Entry 7MKD (electron microscopy, 3.20 A resolution); this record covers chains G and H of the 9 polymer chains in the assembly.

[Chain G (and H)]
Molecule: DNA-directed RNA polymerase subunit alpha
Organism: Escherichia coli
Notes: EC 2.7.7.6; chain H of this document is another copy of the same molecule, construct and numbering; everything in this record applies to it too
UniProt: A0A073G207 (A0A073G207_ECOLX); residue numbers follow UniProt; this construct covers 1-329
Amino-acid sequence (329 residues; each row starts with the number of its first residue):
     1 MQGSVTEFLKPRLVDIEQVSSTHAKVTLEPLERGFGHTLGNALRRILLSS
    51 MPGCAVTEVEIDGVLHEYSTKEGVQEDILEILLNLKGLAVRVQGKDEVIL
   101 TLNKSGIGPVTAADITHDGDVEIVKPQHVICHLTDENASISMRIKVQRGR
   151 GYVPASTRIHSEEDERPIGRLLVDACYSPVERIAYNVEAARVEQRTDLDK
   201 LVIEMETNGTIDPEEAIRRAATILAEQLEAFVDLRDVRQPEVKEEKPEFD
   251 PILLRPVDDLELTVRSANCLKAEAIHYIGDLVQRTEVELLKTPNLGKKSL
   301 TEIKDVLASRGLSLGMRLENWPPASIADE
Disordered / not traced: 1-4, 238-329 (chain H: 1-2, 159-166, 234-329)

[Interface between chain G and chain H]
Pairs across the interface - 70 pairs, chain G then chain H:
  V5(G) - R150(H)
  T6(G) - R150(H)  hydrogen bond (backbone-side chain)
  E7(G) - R150(H)  hydrogen bond (backbone-side chain)
  F8(G) - I223(H)  hydrophobic
  L9(G) - Q227(H)  hydrogen bond (backbone-side chain)
  K10(G) - E226(H)  salt bridge
  P11(G) - Q227(H)
  P11(G) - A230(H)
  L13(G) - F231(H)
  L28(G) - F231(H)  hydrophobic
  G34(G) - R45(H)  hydrogen bond (backbone-side chain)
  F35(G) - I46(H)  hydrophobic
  F35(G) - S50(H)
  F35(G) - I223(H)  hydrophobic
  H37(G) - R45(H)
  T38(G) - R45(H)
  L39(G) - L224(H)  hydrophobic
  L39(G) - L228(H)  hydrophobic
  R45(G) - G34(H)  hydrogen bond (side chain-backbone)
  R45(G) - H37(H)
  R45(G) - T38(H)
  I46(G) - F35(H)  hydrophobic
  S50(G) - F8(H)
  P52(G) - V5(H)  hydrophobic
  G149(G) - V5(H)
  R150(G) - V5(H)  hydrogen bond (side chain-backbone)
  R150(G) - E7(H)
  R150(G) - E32(H)  salt bridge
  R218(G) - A230(H)
  R218(G) - F231(H)  hydrogen bond (side chain-backbone)
  R218(G) - D233(H)
  A221(G) - F231(H)  hydrophobic
  A221(G) - V232(H)
  T222(G) - V232(H)
  T222(G) - D233(H)  hydrogen bond
  I223(G) - F8(H)  hydrophobic
  I223(G) - F35(H)  hydrophobic
  L224(G) - L39(H)  hydrophobic
  L224(G) - L228(H)  hydrophobic
  A225(G) - V232(H)  hydrophobic
  E226(G) - K10(H)
  Q227(G) - F8(H)
  Q227(G) - L9(H)  hydrogen bond (side chain-backbone)
  Q227(G) - L31(H)
  Q227(G) - F35(H)
  L228(G) - L39(H)  hydrophobic
  L228(G) - A221(H)
  L228(G) - L224(H)  hydrophobic
  L228(G) - A225(H)
  A230(G) - P11(H)  hydrophobic
  F231(G) - L28(H)  hydrophobic
  F231(G) - L43(H)  hydrophobic
  F231(G) - L201(H)  hydrophobic
  F231(G) - I217(H)  hydrophobic
  F231(G) - R218(H)
  F231(G) - A221(H)  hydrophobic
  V232(G) - R218(H)
  V232(G) - A221(H)
  V232(G) - T222(H)
  L234(G) - V14(H)
  L234(G) - V26(H)  hydrophobic
  L234(G) - E214(H)
  L234(G) - I217(H)  hydrophobic
  L234(G) - R218(H)
  R235(G) - R218(H)
  D236(G) - V14(H)
  D236(G) - D15(H)
  D236(G) - I16(H)
  D236(G) - E214(H)
  V237(G) - V14(H)
Also at the interface, not in a pair above, chain G (40 interface residues in all): R12, S49, R148, R195
Also at the interface, not in a pair above, chain H (43 interface residues in all): S4, T6, A42, E229

[In short]
40 residues of chain G and 43 residues of chain H are in contact, with 9 hydrogen bonds and 2 salt bridges.
Among the polar pairs are K10(G)-E226(H), R150(G)-E32(H) and T6(G)-R150(H).
Both chains are DNA-directed RNA polymerase subunit alpha (Escherichia coli). Entry 7MKD (Cryo-EM structure of
Escherichia coli RNA polymerase bound to lambda PR promoter DNA (class 1)) was determined by electron
microscopy together with 7MKE, 7MKI and 7MKJ from the same study.
